Entry 7ZRL (electron microscopy, 4.00 A resolution); this record covers chains A and C of the 4 polymer chains in the assembly.

[Chain A]
Protein: Potassium-transporting ATPase potassium-binding subunit
From: Escherichia coli K-12
UniProt: P03959 (KDPA_ECOLI); residues 1-557 here = UniProt positions 1-557
Amino-acid sequence (557 residues; numbered 1 to 557; the number before each row is that of its first residue):
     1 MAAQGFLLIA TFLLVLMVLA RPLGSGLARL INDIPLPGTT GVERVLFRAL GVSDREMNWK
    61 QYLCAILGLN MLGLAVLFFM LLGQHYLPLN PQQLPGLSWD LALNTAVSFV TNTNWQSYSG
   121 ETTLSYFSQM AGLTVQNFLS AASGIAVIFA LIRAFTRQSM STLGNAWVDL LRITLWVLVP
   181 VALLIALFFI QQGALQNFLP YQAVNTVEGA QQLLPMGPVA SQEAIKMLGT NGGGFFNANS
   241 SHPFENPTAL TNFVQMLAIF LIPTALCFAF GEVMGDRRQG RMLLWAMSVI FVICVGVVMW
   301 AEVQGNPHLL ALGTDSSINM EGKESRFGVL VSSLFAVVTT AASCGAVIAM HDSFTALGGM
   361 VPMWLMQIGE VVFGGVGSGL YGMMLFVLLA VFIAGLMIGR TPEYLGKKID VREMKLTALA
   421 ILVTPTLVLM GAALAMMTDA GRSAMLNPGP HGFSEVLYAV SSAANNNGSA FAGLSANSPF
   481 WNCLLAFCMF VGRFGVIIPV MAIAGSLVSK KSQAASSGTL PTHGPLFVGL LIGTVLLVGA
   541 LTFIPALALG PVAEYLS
Ion coordination: K+ near S378 (its only coordinating residue here)
Curated features (UniProtKB/Swiss-Prot):
  - mutagenesis: G232 (G232A/S: Decrease in K(+) affinity and loss of cation selectivity)

[Chain C]
Protein: Potassium-transporting ATPase KdpC subunit
From: Escherichia coli K-12
UniProt: P03961 (KDPC_ECOLI); residues 1-190 here = UniProt positions 1-190
Amino-acid sequence (190 residues; each row starts with the number of its first residue):
     1 MSGLRPALST FIFLLLITGG VYPLLTTVLG QWWFPWQANG SLIREGDTVR GSALIGQNFT
    61 GNGYFHGRPS ATAEMPYNPQ ASGGSNLAVS NPELDKLIAA RVAALRAANP DASASVPVEL
   121 VTASASGLDN NITPQAAAWQ IPRVAKARNL SVEQLTQLIA KYSQQPLVKY IGQPVVNIVE
   181 LNLALDKLDE
Unresolved in the structure: 1
Curated features (UniProtKB/Swiss-Prot):
  - mutagenesis: Q140 to L150 (Cell does not grow at low potassium concentrations)

[Chain A / chain C interface]
Contacting residue pairs - 169 pairs, chain A then chain C:
  Q4(A) with K169(C); Y170(C)
  L8(A) with Y170(C); I171(C), hydrophobic
  T11(A) with Y170(C), hydrogen bond
  L46(A) with F13(C), hydrophobic
  L50(A) with S9(C); F13(C), hydrophobic
  G51(A) with P6(C)
  V52(A) with P6(C); T10(C)
  L69(A) with F11(C), hydrophobic
  L72(A) with F11(C), hydrophobic
  Q92(A) with Q80(C)
  S119(A) with A81(C)
  E121(A) with Q80(C); A81(C); S82(C), hydrogen bond
  M130(A) with G19(C)
  T134(A) with T18(C)
  V135(A) with L15(C); T18(C); G19(C)
  F138(A) with T18(C)
  L139(A) with L14(C), hydrophobic
  W167(A) with P6(C), hydrogen bond (side chain-backbone); A7(C); T10(C)
  L171(A) with T10(C); F13(C), hydrophobic; L14(C), hydrophobic
  T174(A) with L14(C)
  L175(A) with L14(C), hydrophobic; I17(C), hydrophobic
  A182(A) with Y22(C), hydrogen bond (backbone-side chain)
  L183(A) with Y22(C), hydrophobic; L25(C), hydrophobic
  A186(A) with Y22(C)
  L187(A) with L29(C), hydrophobic; W33(C), hydrophobic
  I190(A) with F34(C), hydrophobic; Q37(C)
  Q191(A) with F34(C); Q37(C)
  A194(A) with Q37(C); A38(C)
  L195(A) with A38(C); N39(C); G40(C)
  Q196(A) with T26(C); T27(C), hydrogen bond; Q31(C); A38(C)
  N197(A) with Q31(C); A38(C), hydrogen bond (side chain-backbone); N39(C), hydrogen bond
  F198(A) with T27(C)
  L199(A) with N39(C)
  Y201(A) with Q80(C)
  Q202(A) with L42(C)
  A203(A) with V49(C)
  V204(A) with V49(C), hydrophobic; G51(C)
  N205(A) with V49(C), hydrogen bond (backbone-backbone); R50(C)
  T206(A) with Q57(C)
  V207(A) with R50(C); Q57(C); F59(C), hydrophobic; D186(C)
  E208(A) with F59(C); T60(C), hydrogen bond; G61(C), hydrogen bond (side chain-backbone); Y64(C)
  Q211(A) with M75(C)
  Q212(A) with Y77(C); P79(C)
  L213(A) with P79(C); Q80(C)
  L214(A) with S52(C); I55(C), hydrophobic
  P215(A) with P79(C)
  S221(A) with Y22(C)
  A224(A) with Y22(C)
  F236(A) with S82(C)
  N237(A) with A81(C); S82(C), hydrogen bond (backbone-side chain); G83(C)
  A238(A) with S82(C), hydrogen bond (backbone-backbone); S126(C)
  S241(A) with A125(C); S126(C), hydrogen bond (backbone-side chain)
  H242(A) with I55(C); P79(C); S82(C); S126(C); L128(C)
  P243(A) with L54(C); I55(C), hydrophobic; L128(C)
  F244(A) with G40(C); S52(C); L54(C), hydrophobic; I55(C), hydrophobic
  A249(A) with I171(C)
  F253(A) with I171(C), hydrophobic
  N306(A) with V89(C)
  H308(A) with D95(C), salt bridge
  L309(A) with I98(C), hydrophobic; V118(C), hydrophobic; T122(C)
  L312(A) with I98(C), hydrophobic
  G313(A) with S115(C); V116(C), hydrogen bond (backbone-backbone)
  T314(A) with V116(C)
  D315(A) with S115(C); V116(C), hydrogen bond (backbone-backbone); P117(C); V118(C)
  S316(A) with V118(C)
  I318(A) with V118(C)
  M320(A) with R68(C), hydrogen bond (backbone-side chain); V118(C), hydrophobic; T122(C), hydrogen bond (backbone-side chain); A123(C)
  E321(A) with S85(C), hydrogen bond (backbone-side chain); L94(C); T122(C); A123(C)
  G322(A) with A125(C)
  K323(A) with R68(C), hydrogen bond (backbone-side chain); A123(C); S124(C); A125(C), hydrogen bond (backbone-backbone)
  E324(A) with R68(C); A125(C); S126(C), hydrogen bond; L128(C); D129(C)
  S325(A) with R68(C); D129(C), hydrogen bond; N131(C), hydrogen bond (side chain-backbone); Q173(C); V175(C)
  R326(A) with Q173(C); V175(C)
  G328(A) with Q173(C)
  V331(A) with I171(C)
  A349(A) with A125(C), hydrophobic
  M350(A) with N86(C); A125(C)
  D352(A) with N86(C); A88(C)
  S353(A) with S85(C), hydrogen bond (side chain-backbone); N86(C); L87(C), hydrogen bond (side chain-backbone)
  F354(A) with V89(C)
  T355(A) with V89(C)
  L446(A) with N86(C); N91(C)
  N447(A) with N86(C), hydrogen bond (side chain-backbone); L87(C); A88(C), hydrogen bond (side chain-backbone); N91(C), hydrogen bond
  P448(A) with N91(C)
  H451(A) with A88(C)
  A472(A) with N86(C)
  G473(A) with N86(C)
  E554(A) with S90(C), hydrogen bond
Other interface residues (no listed pair), chain A (98 interface residues in all): M1, L7, G73, V76, T122, A131, V179, G193, L250, I348
Other interface residues (no listed pair), chain C (84 interface residues in all): R5, L8, P23, G30, G56, G84, V102, R106, V121, I132, L167, G172, L183

[Summary]
The interface between chain A and chain C involves 98 residues on one side and 84 on the other; the contacts
include 29 hydrogen bonds and 1 salt bridge. Among the polar pairs are H308(A)-D95(C), T11(A)-Y170(C) and
E121(A)-S82(C).
Here chain A is Potassium-transporting ATPase potassium-binding subunit and chain C is Potassium-transporting
ATPase KdpC subunit, both from Escherichia coli K-12. Entry 7ZRL (Cryo-EM map of the unphosphorylated KdpFABC
complex in the E2-P conformation, under turnover conditions) was determined by electron microscopy (same
publication as 7ZRD, 7ZRE, 7ZRG, 7ZRH, 7ZRI, 7ZRJ, 7ZRK and 7ZRM).
